6YSZ - chains B and C of the 6 polymer chains in the assembly; structure by electron microscopy, 3.60 A resolution.

# Chain B (and C)
Protein: Internal virion protein gp15
Organism: Escherichia phage T7
Notes: chain C of this document is another copy of the same molecule, construct and numbering; everything in this record applies to it too
UniProtKB: P03725 (GP15_BPT7); residues 1-747 here = UniProt positions 1-747
Sequence (782 residues; numbered -34 to 747; the number before each row is that of its first residue; numbers below 1 keep their minus sign (Met-34 is residue -34)):
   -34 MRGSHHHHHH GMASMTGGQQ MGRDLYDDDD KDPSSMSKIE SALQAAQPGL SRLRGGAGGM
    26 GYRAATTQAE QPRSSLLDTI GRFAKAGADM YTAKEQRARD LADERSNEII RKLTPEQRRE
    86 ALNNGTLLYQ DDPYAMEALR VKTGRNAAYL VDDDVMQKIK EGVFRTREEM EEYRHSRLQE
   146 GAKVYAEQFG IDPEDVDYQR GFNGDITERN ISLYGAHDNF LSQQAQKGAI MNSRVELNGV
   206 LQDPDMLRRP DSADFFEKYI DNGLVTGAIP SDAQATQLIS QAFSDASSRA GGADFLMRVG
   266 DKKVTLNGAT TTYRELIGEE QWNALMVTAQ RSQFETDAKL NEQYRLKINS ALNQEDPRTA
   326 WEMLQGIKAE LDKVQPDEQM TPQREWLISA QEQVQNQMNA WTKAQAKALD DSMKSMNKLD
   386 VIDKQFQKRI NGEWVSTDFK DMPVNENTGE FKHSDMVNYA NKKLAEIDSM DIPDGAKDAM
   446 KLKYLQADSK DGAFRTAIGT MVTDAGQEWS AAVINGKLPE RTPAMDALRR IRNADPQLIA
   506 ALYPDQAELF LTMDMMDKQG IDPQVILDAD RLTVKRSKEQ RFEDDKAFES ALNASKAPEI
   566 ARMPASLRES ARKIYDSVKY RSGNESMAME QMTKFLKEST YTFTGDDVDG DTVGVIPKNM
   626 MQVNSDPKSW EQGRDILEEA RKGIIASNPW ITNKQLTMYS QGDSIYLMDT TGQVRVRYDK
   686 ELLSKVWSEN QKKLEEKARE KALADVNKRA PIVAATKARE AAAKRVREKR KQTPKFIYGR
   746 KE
Unresolved in the structure: -34 to 58, 375-747
Sequence notes: initiating methionine (-34); expression tag (-33 to 0)

# How chain B and chain C interact
Residue-residue contacts (79; chain B residue first):
  Glu69(B) with Val161(C); Gln164(C); Arg165(C)
  Asn72(B) with Asn168(C), hydrogen bond (side chain-backbone); Gly169(C), hydrogen bond (side chain-backbone); Ile171(C)
  Glu73(B) with Gln164(C); Asn168(C)
  Ile75(B) with Ile171(C), hydrophobic
  Arg76(B) with Leu143(C); Gln164(C); Phe167(C); Asn168(C), hydrogen bond
  Lys77(B) with Gln144(C); Gln164(C)
  Leu78(B) with His140(C)
  Thr79(B) with His140(C)
  Pro80(B) with Glu136(C)
  Lys107(B) with Thr172(C)
  Arg110(B) with Thr172(C); Glu173(C), salt bridge
  Tyr114(B) with Ile176(C); Gly180(C)
  Leu115(B) with Tyr179(C), hydrophobic
  Asp118(B) with Gly180(C); Asp183(C)
  Gln122(B) with Asp183(C), hydrogen bond; Asn184(C); Ser187(C)
  Glu126(B) with Gln191(C); Ser236(C)
  Gly127(B) with Pro235(C); Ser236(C); Asp237(C), hydrogen bond (backbone-backbone)
  Arg130(B) with Leu229(C), hydrogen bond (side chain-backbone); Asp237(C), salt bridge
  Lys192(B) with Asn272(C)
  Gly193(B) with Asn272(C); Ala274(C)
  Met196(B) with Thr276(C); Leu281(C), hydrophobic
  Asn197(B) with Ala274(C)
  Arg199(B) with Glu280(C), hydrogen bond (side chain-backbone); Leu281(C), hydrogen bond (side chain-backbone); Ile282(C); Gly283(C)
  Val200(B) with Thr276(C)
  Asn203(B) with Glu280(C)
  Gln207(B) with Glu280(C), hydrogen bond
  Ser249(B) with Glu285(C)
  Asp250(B) with Glu284(C)
  Ser253(B) with Asn288(C), hydrogen bond
  Arg254(B) with Glu284(C), salt bridge
  Glu300(B) with Met345(C)
  Thr301(B) with Asn288(C), hydrogen bond; Glu343(C); Gln344(C)
  Asp302(B) with Glu343(C)
  Ala303(B) with Glu343(C), hydrogen bond (backbone-backbone); Gln344(C); Met345(C), hydrophobic; Arg349(C)
  Lys304(B) with Glu343(C), salt bridge
  Asn306(B) with Met345(C)
  Glu307(B) with Lys333(C), salt bridge; Ile353(C); Gln356(C), hydrogen bond
  Arg310(B) with Glu350(C), salt bridge; Ile353(C); Glu357(C), salt bridge
  Leu311(B) with Gln356(C); Gln360(C)
  Asn314(B) with Glu357(C), hydrogen bond (side chain-backbone); Gln360(C); Asn361(C)
  Ser315(B) with Gln360(C)
  Asn318(B) with Gln360(C); Asn361(C), hydrogen bond; Asn364(C), hydrogen bond (backbone-side chain)
Also at the interface, not in a pair above, chain B (47 interface residues in all): Gln82, Asn111, Val128, Gln189, Phe299
Also at the interface, not in a pair above, chain C (50 interface residues in all): Arg132, Ala147, Thr275, Trp326

# Overview
The interface between chain B and chain C involves 47 residues on one side and 50 on the other; the contacts
include 16 hydrogen bonds and 7 salt bridges. Polar pairs include Arg110(B)-Glu173(C), Arg130(B)-Asp237(C) and
Arg254(B)-Glu284(C).
Both chains are Internal virion protein gp15 (Escherichia phage T7). Entry 6YSZ (Cryo-EM structure of T7
bacteriophage DNA translocation gp15 core protein intermediate assembly) was determined by electron microscopy
(same publication as 6YT5).
